8OR6 - chain A; structure by X-ray diffraction, 2.50 A resolution.

# Chain A
Protein: Alpha-amylase A
From: Drosophila melanogaster
Notes: EC 3.2.1.1
UniProtKB: P08144 (AMYA_DROME); residues -17 to 476 here correspond to UniProt positions 1-494 (UniProt number = residue number + 18)
Chain sequence (494 residues; numbered -17 to 476; the number before each row is that of its first residue; numbers below 1 keep their minus sign (Met-17 is residue -17)):
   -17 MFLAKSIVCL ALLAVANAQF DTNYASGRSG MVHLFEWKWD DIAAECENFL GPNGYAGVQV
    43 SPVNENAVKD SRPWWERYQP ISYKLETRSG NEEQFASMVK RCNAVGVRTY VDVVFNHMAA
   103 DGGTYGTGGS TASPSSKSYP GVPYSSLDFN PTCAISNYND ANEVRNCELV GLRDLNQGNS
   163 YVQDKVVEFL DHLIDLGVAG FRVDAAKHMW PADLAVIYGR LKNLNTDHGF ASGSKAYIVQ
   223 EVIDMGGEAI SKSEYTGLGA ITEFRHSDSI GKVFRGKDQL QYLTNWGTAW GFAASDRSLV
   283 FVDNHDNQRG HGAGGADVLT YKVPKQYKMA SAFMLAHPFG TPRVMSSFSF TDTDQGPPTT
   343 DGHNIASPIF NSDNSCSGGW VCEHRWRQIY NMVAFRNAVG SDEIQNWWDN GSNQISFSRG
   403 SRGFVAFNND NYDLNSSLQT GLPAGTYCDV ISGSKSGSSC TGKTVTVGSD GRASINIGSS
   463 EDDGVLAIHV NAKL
Unresolved in the structure: -17 to 0
Disulfide bonds: Cys28-Cys84, Cys358-Cys364, Cys430-Cys442
Differences from the reference sequence: variant Ala380 (Thr398 in P08144)
Metal / ion sites: Sr2+ site 1: Asn98, Arg147, Asp156, His190; Sr2+ site 2 near Gln263 (its only coordinating residue here)
Swiss-Prot annotation at these positions:
  - active site: Asp186 (Nucleophile), Glu223 (Proton donor)
  - binding site (Ca(2+)): Asn98, Arg147, Asp156, His190
  - binding site (chloride): Arg184, Asn286, Arg325
  - site: Asp288 (Transition state stabilizer)
  - modified residue: Gln1 (Pyrrolidone carboxylic acid)
Reported in the primary citation:
  - catalytic residues: Asp186, Glu223, Asp288
  - Sr2+ coordination: Asn98, Arg147, Asp156, His190, Gln263
  - binding site for chloride ion: Arg184, Phe246, Asn286, Arg325
  - Sr2+ coordination through a water molecule: Asp391
  - mutagenesis - G292DEL/H293DEL/G294DEL/A295DEL: decreased catalytic activity

# In short
Asn98, Arg147, Asp156 and His190 form the Sr2+ site 1. From UniProt: active-site residues Asp186 and Glu223, 4
Ca2+-binding residues and 3 chloride-binding residues. The paper reports catalytic residues Asp186, Glu223 and
Asp288; G292DEL/H293DEL/G294DEL/A295DEL reduce catalytic activity.
Chain A is Alpha-amylase A (Drosophila melanogaster); the structure, Crystal structure of Drosophila
melanogaster alpha-amylase, was determined by X-ray diffraction, deposited together with 8ORP.
